PDB entry 2XYY | electron microscopy, 3.80 A resolution | chains A and G of the 7 polymer chains in the assembly

# Chain A (and G)
Name: Coat protein
Source organism: Enterobacteria phage P22
Notes: chain G of this document is another copy of the same molecule, construct and numbering; everything in this record applies to it too
Reference sequence: A8CGC7 (A8CGC7_BPP22); residues 1-430 here = UniProt positions 1-430
Amino-acid sequence (430 residues; each row starts with the number of its first residue):
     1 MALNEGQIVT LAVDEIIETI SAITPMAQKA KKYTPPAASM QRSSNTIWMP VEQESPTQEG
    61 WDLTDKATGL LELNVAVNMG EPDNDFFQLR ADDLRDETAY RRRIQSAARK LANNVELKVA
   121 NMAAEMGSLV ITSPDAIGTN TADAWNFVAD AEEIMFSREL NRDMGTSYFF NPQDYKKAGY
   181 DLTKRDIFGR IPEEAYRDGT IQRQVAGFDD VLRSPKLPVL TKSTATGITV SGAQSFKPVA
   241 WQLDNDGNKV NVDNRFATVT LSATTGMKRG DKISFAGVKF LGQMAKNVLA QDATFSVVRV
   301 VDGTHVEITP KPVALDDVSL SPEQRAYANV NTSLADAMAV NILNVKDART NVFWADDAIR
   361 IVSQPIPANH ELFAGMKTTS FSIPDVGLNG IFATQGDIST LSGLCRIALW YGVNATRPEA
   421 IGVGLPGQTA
Disordered / not traced: 1-9, 426-430

# Interface between chain A and chain G
Contacting residue pairs (6):
  Met49(A) - Trp48(G)
  Gly80(A) - Lys272(G)
  Glu81(A) - Lys272(G)
  Glu81(A) - Ile273(G)
  Lys272(A) - Glu81(G)
  Ile273(A) - Glu81(G)
Other interface residues (no listed pair), chain A (6 interface residues in all): Trp48
Other interface residues (no listed pair), chain G (5 interface residues in all): Thr264

# Summary
The interface between chain A and chain G involves 6 residues on one side and 5 on the other.
Both chains are Coat protein (Enterobacteria phage P22). Entry 2XYY (De Novo model of Bacteriophage P22
procapsid coat protein) was determined by electron microscopy together with 2XYZ from the same study.
